Entry 4Y5Y (X-ray diffraction, 2.85 A resolution); this record covers chains A and B of the 6 polymer chains in the assembly.

Chain A:
Molecule: diabody 330 VH domain
Organism: Homo sapiens
Sequence (130 residues; each row starts with the number of its first residue; numbers below 1 keep their minus sign (His-6 is residue -6)):
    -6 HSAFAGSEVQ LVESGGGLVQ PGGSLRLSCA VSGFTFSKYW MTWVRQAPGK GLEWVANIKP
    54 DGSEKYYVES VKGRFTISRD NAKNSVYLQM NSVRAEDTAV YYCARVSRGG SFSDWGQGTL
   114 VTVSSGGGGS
Disordered / not traced: -6 to 0, 119-123
Modified positions: Lys31 (N-dimethyl-lysine; MLY); Lys52 (N-dimethyl-lysine; MLY)
Disulfide bonds: Cys22-Cys96

Chain B:
Molecule: diabody 330 VL domain
Organism: Homo sapiens
Sequence (117 residues; each row starts with the number of its first residue):
     1 QSALTQPPSA SGSPGQSVTI SCTGTSSDVG AYNYVSWYQQ HPGKAPKLMI YEVARRPSGV
    61 PDRFSGSKSG NTASLTVSGL QAEDEADYYC SSYAGSNNFA VFGRGTKLTV LAAAGGG
Disordered / not traced: 113-117
Disulfide bonds: Cys22-Cys90

Chain A / chain B interface:
Pairs across the interface (42):
  Val37(A) - Phe102(B)  hydrophobic
  Gln39(A) - Gln40(B)  hydrogen bond
  Gln39(A) - Tyr89(B)  hydrogen bond
  Lys43(A) - Tyr89(B)
  Gly44(A) - Tyr89(B)
  Leu45(A) - Gln1(B)  hydrogen bond (backbone-side chain)
  Leu45(A) - Pro46(B)  hydrophobic
  Leu45(A) - Tyr89(B)  hydrophobic
  Leu45(A) - Phe102(B)
  Glu46(A) - Gln1(B)
  Trp47(A) - Ser96(B)
  Trp47(A) - Asn97(B)
  Trp47(A) - Asn98(B)
  Trp47(A) - Phe99(B)
  Trp47(A) - Ala100(B)
  Trp47(A) - Phe102(B)
  Asn50(A) - Phe99(B)
  Tyr59(A) - Ser96(B)
  Tyr60(A) - Asn97(B)
  Val61(A) - Asn97(B)
  Val61(A) - Asn98(B)
  Tyr95(A) - Gln40(B)
  Tyr95(A) - Ala45(B)  hydrophobic
  Val99(A) - Phe99(B)  hydrophobic
  Arg101(A) - Tyr51(B)  hydrogen bond
  Arg101(A) - Glu52(B)
  Arg101(A) - Arg55(B)
  Gly102(A) - Tyr34(B)
  Gly102(A) - Glu52(B)  hydrogen bond (backbone-side chain)
  Gly103(A) - Phe99(B)
  Ser104(A) - Ser36(B)
  Ser104(A) - Tyr38(B)
  Ser104(A) - Leu48(B)
  Ser104(A) - Tyr51(B)
  Phe105(A) - Tyr38(B)  hydrogen bond (backbone-side chain)
  Phe105(A) - Leu48(B)
  Phe105(A) - Ala100(B)  hydrophobic
  Phe105(A) - Phe102(B)  hydrophobic
  Ser106(A) - Leu48(B)
  Trp108(A) - Tyr38(B)
  Trp108(A) - Pro46(B)
  Gly109(A) - Ala45(B)
Interface residues without a listed pair, chain A (22 interface residues in all): Gln110
Interface residues without a listed pair, chain B (20 interface residues in all): Lys44, Arg104

Overview:
Chain A and chain B form an interface of 22 and 20 residues respectively; the contacts include 6 hydrogen
bonds. Polar contacts include Gln39(A)-Gln40(B), Gln39(A)-Tyr89(B) and Leu45(A)-Gln1(B).
Chain A is diabody 330 VH domain and chain B is diabody 330 VL domain, both from Homo sapiens; the structure,
Diabody 330 complex with EpoR, was determined by X-ray diffraction.
